PDB entry 1YXK | X-ray diffraction, 2.40 A resolution | chains A and B

Chain A (and B):
Molecule: oxidised low density lipoprotein (lectin-like) receptor 1
Organism: Homo sapiens
Notes: fragment: ligand-binding domain; chain B of this document is another copy of the same molecule, construct and numbering; everything in this record applies to it too
Reference sequence: P78380 (P78380_HUMAN); numbering as in UniProt (aligned over 136-270)
Sequence (135 residues; row label = number of the first residue in the row):
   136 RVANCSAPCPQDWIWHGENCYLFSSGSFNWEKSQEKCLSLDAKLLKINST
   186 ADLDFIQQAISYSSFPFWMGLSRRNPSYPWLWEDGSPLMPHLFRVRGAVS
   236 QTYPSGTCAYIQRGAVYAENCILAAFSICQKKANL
Disordered / not traced: 136-140 (chain B: fully traced)
Cystine bridges: Cys144-Cys155, Cys172-Cys264, Cys243-Cys256
UniProt features mapped onto this chain:
  - site: Asn183 (Not glycosylated)
  - glycosylation: Asn139 (N-linked (GlcNAc...) (complex) asparagine)
  - natural variant: Lys167 (K167N: Myocardial infarction susceptibility)
  - mutagenesis: Cys140 (C140S: Abolishes homodimerization), Cys144 (C144S: Abolishes sorting into the cell surface and binding to acetylated LDL (AcLDL) while increasing N-glycosylation; when associated with S-155; S-172; S-243; S-256 and S-264), Trp150 (W150A: Abolishes binding to acetylated LDL (AcLDL), probably due to inappropriate homodimerization), Cys155 (C155S: Abolishes sorting into the cell surface and binding to acetylated LDL (AcLDL) while increasing N-glycosylation; when associated with S-144; S-172; S-243; S-256 and S-264), Cys172 (C172S: Abolishes sorting into the cell surface and binding to acetylated LDL (AcLDL) while increasing N-glycosylation; when associated with S-144; S-155; S-243; S-256 and S-264), Asn183 (N183Q: Does not affect glycosylation state), Gln193 (Q193L: Impairs binding to acetylated LDL (AcLDL); when associated with 198-AA-199), Ser198 to Ser199 (Impairs binding to acetylated LDL (AcLDL); when associated with L-193), Arg208 (R208N: Does not affect subcellular location but displays a strongly reduced affinity for acetylated LDL (AcLDL)), Arg209 to Asn210 (Abolishes binding to acetylated LDL (AcLDL)), Arg209 (R209N: Does not affect binding to acetylated LDL (AcLDL)), His226 (H226A: No effect; H226Q: Abolishes binding to acetylated LDL (AcLDL); when associated with N-229 and N-231), 8 further mutagenesis entries in UniProt
Reported in the primary citation:
  - contacts within the chain: Cys155-Lys266 (hydrogen bond)
  - self-association interface (contacts with another copy of this molecule): Pro143, Cys144, Pro145, Ile149, Trp150, His151
  - mutagenesis - R208N, R229N, R248N: decreased binding to AcLDL
  - mutagenesis - R208N, R229N, R248N: unchanged expression in response to AcLDL
  - mutagenesis - W150A, R231N: abolished binding to AcLDL
  - mutagenesis - W150A: unchanged stability
  - mutagenesis - C140S: unchanged binding to modified LDL (citing earlier work)

Chain A / chain B interface:
Pairs across the interface (38; chain A residue first):
  Ser141(A) with Cys140(B), hydrogen bond (backbone-side chain)
  Ala142(A) with Pro143(B); Trp150(B), hydrophobic
  Pro143(A) with Ala142(B), hydrophobic; Pro143(B)
  Cys144(A) with Trp150(B)
  Pro145(A) with Trp150(B)
  Gln146(A) with Trp150(B); His151(B); Gly152(B)
  Asp147(A) with Ile149(B); Trp150(B), hydrogen bond (backbone-backbone); His151(B), salt bridge; Phe190(B)
  Trp148(A) with Ile149(B)
  Ile149(A) with Asp147(B); Trp148(B); Ile149(B), hydrophobic
  Trp150(A) with Ala142(B), hydrophobic; Cys144(B); Pro145(B); Gln146(B); Asp147(B), hydrogen bond (backbone-backbone)
  His151(A) with Gln146(B); Asp147(B), salt bridge
  Gly152(A) with Gln146(B), hydrogen bond (backbone-side chain)
  Phe158(A) with Tyr197(B)
  Ser159(A) with Tyr197(B), hydrogen bond (backbone-side chain)
  Ser160(A) with Tyr197(B)
  Phe190(A) with Asp147(B)
  Tyr197(A) with Phe158(B); Ser198(B), hydrogen bond (backbone-side chain); Phe200(B), hydrophobic; Phe202(B), hydrophobic; Phe261(B), hydrophobic
  Ser198(A) with Tyr197(B), hydrogen bond (side chain-backbone)
  Phe200(A) with Tyr197(B)
  Phe261(A) with Tyr197(B), hydrophobic
Also at the interface, not in a pair above, chain A (23 interface residues in all): Ser196, Ser199, Phe202
Also at the interface, not in a pair above, chain B (22 interface residues in all): Ser160, Ser196, Ser199

Overview:
23 residues of chain A and 22 residues of chain B are in contact; the contacts include 7 hydrogen bonds and 2
salt bridges. Polar contacts include Asp147(A)-His151(B), Ser141(A)-Cys140(B) and Gly152(A)-Gln146(B). The
paper reports that R208N, R229N and R248N of chain A reduce binding to AcLDL; a self-association interface
involving Pro143(A), Cys144(A) and Pro145(A) among others; 6 substitutions were tested in all.
Chain A and chain B are both oxidised low density lipoprotein (lectin-like) receptor 1 (Homo sapiens); the
structure, Crystal structure of human lectin-like oxidized low-density lipoprotein receptor 1 (LOX-1)
disulfide-linked dimer, was determined by X-ray diffraction together with 1YXJ from the same study.
